PDB entry 8XZV | electron microscopy, 3.16 A resolution | chains D and N of the 19 polymer chains in the assembly

[Chain D]
Protein: DNA-directed RNA polymerase subunit beta''
From: Spinacia oleracea
Notes: EC 2.7.7.6
UniProt: P11704 (RPOC2_SPIOL); residues 1-1357 here correspond to UniProt positions 5-1361 (UniProt number = residue number + 4)
Amino-acid sequence (1357 residues; row label = number of the first residue in the row):
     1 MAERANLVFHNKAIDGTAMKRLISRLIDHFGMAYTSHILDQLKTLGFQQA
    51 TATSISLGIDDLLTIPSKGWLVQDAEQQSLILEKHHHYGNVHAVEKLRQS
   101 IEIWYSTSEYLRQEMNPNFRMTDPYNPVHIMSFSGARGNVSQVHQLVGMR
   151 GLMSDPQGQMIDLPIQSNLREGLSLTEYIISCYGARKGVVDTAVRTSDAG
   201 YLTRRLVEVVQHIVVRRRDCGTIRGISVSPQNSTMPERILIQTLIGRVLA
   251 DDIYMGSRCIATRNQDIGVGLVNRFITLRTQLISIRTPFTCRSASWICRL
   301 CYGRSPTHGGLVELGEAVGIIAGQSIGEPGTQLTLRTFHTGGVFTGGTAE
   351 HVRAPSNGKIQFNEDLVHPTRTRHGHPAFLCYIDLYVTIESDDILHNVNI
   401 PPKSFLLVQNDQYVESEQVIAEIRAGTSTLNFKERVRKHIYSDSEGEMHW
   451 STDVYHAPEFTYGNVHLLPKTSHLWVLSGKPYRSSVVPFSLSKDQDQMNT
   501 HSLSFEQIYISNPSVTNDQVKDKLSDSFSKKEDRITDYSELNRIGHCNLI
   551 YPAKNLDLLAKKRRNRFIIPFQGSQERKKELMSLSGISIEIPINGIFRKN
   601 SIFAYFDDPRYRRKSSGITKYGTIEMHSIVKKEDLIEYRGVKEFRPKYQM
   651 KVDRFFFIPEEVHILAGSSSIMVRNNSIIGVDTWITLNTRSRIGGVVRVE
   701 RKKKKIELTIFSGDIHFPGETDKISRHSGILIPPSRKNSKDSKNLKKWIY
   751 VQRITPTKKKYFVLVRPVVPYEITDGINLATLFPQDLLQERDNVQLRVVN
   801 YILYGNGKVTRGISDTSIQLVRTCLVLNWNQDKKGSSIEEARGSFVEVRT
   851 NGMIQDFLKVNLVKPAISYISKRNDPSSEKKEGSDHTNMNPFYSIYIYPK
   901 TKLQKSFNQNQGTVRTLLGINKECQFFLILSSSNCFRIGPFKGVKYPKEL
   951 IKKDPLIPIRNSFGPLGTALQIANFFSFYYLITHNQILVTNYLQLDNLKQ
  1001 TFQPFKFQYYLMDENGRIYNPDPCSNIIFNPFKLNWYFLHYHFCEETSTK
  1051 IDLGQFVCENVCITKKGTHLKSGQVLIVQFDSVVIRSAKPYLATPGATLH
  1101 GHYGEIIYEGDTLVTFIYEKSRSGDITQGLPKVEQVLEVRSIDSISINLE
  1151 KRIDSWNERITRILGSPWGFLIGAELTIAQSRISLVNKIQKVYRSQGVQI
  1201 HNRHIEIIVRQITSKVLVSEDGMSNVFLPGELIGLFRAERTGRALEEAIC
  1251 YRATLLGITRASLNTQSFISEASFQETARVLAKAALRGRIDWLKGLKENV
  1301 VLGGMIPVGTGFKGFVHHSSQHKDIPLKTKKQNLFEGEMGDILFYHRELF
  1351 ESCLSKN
Disordered / not traced: 1-3, 510-561, 863-909, 1319-1357
UniProt features mapped onto this chain:
  - binding site (Zn(2+)): Cys-220, Cys-291, Cys-298, Cys-301

[Chain N]
Protein: Protein PLASTID TRANSCRIPTIONALLY ACTIVE 10
From: Spinacia oleracea
UniProt: A0A9R0JF29 (A0A9R0JF29_SPIOL); residue numbers follow UniProt; this construct covers 1-678
Amino-acid sequence (678 residues; each row starts with the number of its first residue):
     1 MQILQTSHFLPLSLLPKTPLKPPIPIFHNPNFHPNFSLLSSSSSLLPIPP
    51 KSYASDEFPVDETFLEQFGPKDTETEEEARKRNWVERGWAPWEEILSPEA
   101 DFARKSLNEGEEVALKNPDTIEAFKMLKPSYRKKKMEEMGLTEDEYYARQ
   151 FDIKGEILDPLETYWDGPLVVRHVAPRDWPPPGWEVDRKELEFIREGHKM
   201 MAERVDMKELDNVIREKEGMCMDRYKVFLKQYQEWVEFNKDKLEEESYEH
   251 DQDYHPGRRKRGKDYEEGMYELPFYYPGQICLGKVTTLHLYQGAFVDVGG
   301 VYEGWVPIKGNDWYWIRQHIKVGMHVMVEILAKRDPYRFRFPLELRFVDP
   351 NIDHLLFQRFEYPPIFHRDEDTNLDELRRDCRRPPFPRKDPGVKVEEEPL
   401 LSDHPYVDKLWQINVAEQMILDDMEANPDKYKGKKLSELTDEEEFDEEHS
   451 VEYTKVQYKKSLLPKTILKTSVKELDLESAFAERQLHNRLQKEAEERGED
   501 YKVDKLRRNIEMDEYDFIHWRRSFEEREALLRDISCRQALGLPLQEPGRY
   551 VDPSILGKDQYDPSHPLYRYDYWGEPKNSEKTKQERVTDAHNKSVVGKGN
   601 VWYEMSYEDAVEEMKYRESHPKDNTERETDEEAESDDDDSDDDFDYSILS
   651 DLSADFASQPHVNGTESPSISDEGMFEE
Disordered / not traced: 1-73, 549-678

[Chain D / chain N interface]
Pairs across the interface - 197 pairs, chain D then chain N:
  Asn-90(D) / Glu-99(N)
  Asn-90(D) / Ala-100(N)
  Asn-90(D) / Ala-103(N)
  His-92(D) / Leu-107(N)
  Arg-98(D) / Glu-111(N)  salt bridge
  Pro-369(D) / Ala-114(N)
  Pro-369(D) / Leu-115(N)  hydrogen bond (backbone-backbone)
  Pro-369(D) / Ile-121(N)  hydrophobic
  Pro-369(D) / Phe-124(N)  hydrophobic
  Thr-370(D) / Val-113(N)
  Thr-370(D) / Ala-114(N)
  Arg-371(D) / Ala-103(N)
  Arg-371(D) / Ser-106(N)
  Arg-371(D) / Leu-107(N)
  Arg-371(D) / Glu-111(N)
  Arg-371(D) / Glu-112(N)
  Arg-373(D) / Glu-112(N)  salt bridge
  Pro-377(D) / Phe-124(N)  hydrophobic
  Ala-378(D) / Phe-124(N)
  Phe-379(D) / Phe-124(N)  hydrophobic
  Leu-380(D) / Ala-114(N)
  Tyr-382(D) / Ala-114(N)
  Phe-405(D) / Glu-112(N)
  Gln-409(D) / Lys-128(N)
  His-449(D) / Ala-90(N)
  His-449(D) / Trp-92(N)
  Trp-450(D) / Trp-89(N)
  Ser-451(D) / Trp-89(N)
  Ser-451(D) / Pro-91(N)
  Ser-451(D) / Trp-92(N)  hydrogen bond (side chain-backbone)
  Ser-451(D) / Glu-94(N)
  Thr-452(D) / Arg-104(N)
  Asp-453(D) / Arg-104(N)  salt bridge
  Tyr-455(D) / Glu-76(N)
  His-456(D) / Glu-76(N)  hydrogen bond (backbone-side chain)
  His-456(D) / Ala-79(N)
  His-456(D) / Arg-80(N)
  His-456(D) / Asn-83(N)
  His-456(D) / Trp-89(N)
  Ala-457(D) / Glu-76(N)
  Lys-470(D) / Asn-108(N)
  Thr-471(D) / Arg-104(N)  hydrogen bond (backbone-side chain)
  Thr-471(D) / Asn-108(N)
  Ser-472(D) / Arg-104(N)
  His-473(D) / Arg-104(N)
  Trp-475(D) / Glu-94(N)  hydrogen bond
  Phe-489(D) / Phe-386(N)
  Phe-489(D) / Pro-387(N)
  Leu-491(D) / His-367(N)
  Leu-491(D) / Leu-374(N)  hydrophobic
  Leu-491(D) / Leu-377(N)  hydrophobic
  Leu-491(D) / Arg-383(N)  hydrogen bond (backbone-side chain)
  Lys-493(D) / Tyr-362(N)
  Lys-493(D) / Arg-383(N)
  Asp-494(D) / Lys-309(N)  salt bridge
  Asp-494(D) / Phe-360(N)
  Gln-495(D) / Tyr-291(N)
  Gln-495(D) / Gln-292(N)
  Gln-495(D) / Arg-340(N)
  Gln-495(D) / Pro-364(N)
  Asp-496(D) / Pro-364(N)
  Asp-496(D) / Ile-365(N)  hydrogen bond (side chain-backbone)
  Asp-496(D) / His-367(N)  salt bridge
  Asp-496(D) / Arg-383(N)  salt bridge
  Gln-497(D) / Arg-340(N)
  Gln-497(D) / Ile-365(N)
  Gln-497(D) / Phe-366(N)
  Gln-497(D) / His-367(N)  hydrogen bond (backbone-backbone)
  Met-498(D) / His-367(N)
  Asn-499(D) / His-367(N)
  Asn-499(D) / Asp-369(N)  hydrogen bond
  Leu-503(D) / Thr-372(N)
  Leu-503(D) / Leu-374(N)
  Ser-504(D) / His-367(N)  hydrogen bond
  Ser-504(D) / Leu-374(N)
  Gln-507(D) / Leu-374(N)
  Gln-507(D) / Phe-386(N)
  Thr-913(D) / Arg-340(N)
  Arg-915(D) / Tyr-291(N)
  Gly-919(D) / Glu-86(N)
  Asn-921(D) / Glu-86(N)
  Asn-921(D) / Arg-87(N)
  Lys-945(D) / Gly-323(N)
  Pro-947(D) / Gly-323(N)
  Pro-947(D) / Met-324(N)
  Pro-947(D) / His-325(N)  hydrogen bond (backbone-backbone)
  Lys-948(D) / His-325(N)
  Thr-968(D) / Arg-215(N)
  Thr-968(D) / Lys-217(N)
  Ala-969(D) / Val-213(N)  hydrophobic
  Asn-974(D) / Cys-221(N)
  Asn-974(D) / Met-222(N)
  Phe-975(D) / Arg-172(N)
  Phe-976(D) / Val-171(N)
  Ser-977(D) / Leu-169(N)
  Ser-977(D) / Val-171(N)  hydrogen bond (backbone-backbone)
  Tyr-979(D) / Leu-169(N)
  Tyr-980(D) / Pro-168(N)  hydrophobic
  Tyr-980(D) / Leu-169(N)
  Ile-982(D) / Trp-165(N)
  Asn-997(D) / His-354(N)
  Lys-999(D) / Glu-162(N)
  Lys-999(D) / Tyr-164(N)
  Gln-1000(D) / Asn-351(N)
  Thr-1001(D) / Trp-165(N)
  Thr-1001(D) / Asn-351(N)  hydrogen bond (backbone-side chain)
  Phe-1002(D) / Tyr-164(N)
  Phe-1002(D) / Trp-165(N)
  Phe-1002(D) / Asp-166(N)
  Phe-1002(D) / Val-348(N)
  Phe-1002(D) / Asn-351(N)
  Gln-1003(D) / Asp-166(N)
  Gln-1003(D) / Val-348(N)
  Lys-1006(D) / Asp-166(N)  hydrogen bond (backbone-side chain)
  Phe-1007(D) / Asp-166(N)  hydrogen bond (backbone-side chain)
  Leu-1011(D) / Asp-206(N)
  Leu-1011(D) / Met-207(N)
  Met-1012(D) / Val-205(N)
  Met-1012(D) / Asp-206(N)
  Asp-1013(D) / Arg-204(N)
  Asp-1013(D) / Val-205(N)  hydrogen bond (backbone-backbone)
  Asn-1015(D) / Val-170(N)
  Gly-1016(D) / Val-170(N)  hydrogen bond (backbone-backbone)
  Gly-1016(D) / Val-171(N)
  Gly-1016(D) / Arg-172(N)  hydrogen bond (backbone-backbone)
  Arg-1017(D) / Val-171(N)
  Arg-1017(D) / Arg-172(N)
  Arg-1017(D) / Met-201(N)
  Arg-1017(D) / Gly-278(N)
  Arg-1017(D) / Gln-279(N)
  Ile-1018(D) / Arg-172(N)  hydrogen bond (backbone-backbone)
  Ile-1018(D) / His-173(N)
  Ile-1018(D) / Gln-279(N)
  Ile-1018(D) / Ile-280(N)  hydrogen bond (backbone-backbone)
  Tyr-1019(D) / Ile-280(N)
  Asn-1020(D) / Phe-274(N)
  Asn-1020(D) / Gln-279(N)
  Asn-1020(D) / Ile-280(N)
  Asn-1020(D) / Cys-281(N)  hydrogen bond (backbone-side chain)
  Pro-1021(D) / Tyr-270(N)  hydrogen bond (backbone-side chain)
  Pro-1021(D) / Cys-281(N)  hydrophobic
  Pro-1021(D) / Leu-282(N)
  Pro-1021(D) / Val-298(N)
  Asp-1022(D) / Leu-282(N)  hydrogen bond (backbone-backbone)
  Asp-1022(D) / Val-298(N)  hydrogen bond (backbone-backbone)
  Glu-1045(D) / Glu-145(N)
  Thr-1049(D) / Val-322(N)
  Lys-1050(D) / Ala-148(N)
  Lys-1050(D) / Phe-151(N)
  Lys-1050(D) / Asp-152(N)
  Ile-1051(D) / Phe-151(N)  hydrophobic
  Asp-1052(D) / Ile-153(N)
  Asp-1052(D) / Arg-317(N)
  Leu-1053(D) / Trp-92(N)
  Leu-1053(D) / Leu-288(N)  hydrophobic
  Leu-1053(D) / Leu-290(N)
  Leu-1053(D) / Trp-313(N)  hydrophobic
  Leu-1053(D) / Arg-317(N)  hydrogen bond (backbone-side chain)
  Gly-1054(D) / Trp-92(N)
  Gly-1054(D) / Leu-290(N)
  Gln-1055(D) / Glu-93(N)  hydrogen bond
  Gln-1055(D) / Ile-95(N)
  Gln-1055(D) / Phe-151(N)  hydrogen bond (side chain-backbone)
  Phe-1056(D) / Glu-93(N)  hydrogen bond (backbone-backbone)
  Phe-1056(D) / Glu-94(N)
  Phe-1056(D) / Ile-95(N)  hydrogen bond (backbone-backbone)
  Cys-1058(D) / Ile-95(N)  hydrogen bond (backbone-backbone)
  Glu-1059(D) / Ser-97(N)
  Val-1061(D) / Ile-95(N)
  Ile-1063(D) / Tyr-147(N)
  Thr-1064(D) / Tyr-147(N)
  Lys-1065(D) / Glu-143(N)  salt bridge
  Lys-1065(D) / Tyr-147(N)
  Gln-1074(D) / Trp-92(N)
  Gln-1074(D) / Leu-290(N)
  Gln-1074(D) / Tyr-291(N)
  Leu-1076(D) / Leu-288(N)
  Leu-1076(D) / His-289(N)
  Leu-1076(D) / Leu-290(N)  hydrogen bond (backbone-backbone)
  Leu-1076(D) / Tyr-291(N)  hydrophobic
  Ile-1077(D) / Thr-287(N)
  Ile-1077(D) / Leu-288(N)
  Ile-1077(D) / His-289(N)
  Val-1078(D) / Leu-288(N)  hydrogen bond (backbone-backbone)
  Val-1078(D) / Val-322(N)
  Gln-1079(D) / Thr-286(N)
  Gln-1079(D) / Thr-287(N)
  Phe-1080(D) / Thr-286(N)
  Phe-1080(D) / Val-322(N)  hydrophobic
  Arg-1086(D) / Tyr-291(N)  hydrogen bond
  Leu-1092(D) / Leu-107(N)  hydrophobic
  Thr-1094(D) / Leu-107(N)
  Pro-1095(D) / Leu-107(N)
  Tyr-1103(D) / Asn-83(N)
  Tyr-1103(D) / Arg-87(N)
  Tyr-1103(D) / Gly-88(N)
  Tyr-1103(D) / Trp-89(N)
Other interface residues (no listed pair), chain D (131 interface residues in all): His-85, Glu-95, His-368, Thr-372, Ala-425, Val-486, Ser-490, Ser-492, Glu-847, Ile-920, Leu-930, Asp-954, Leu-956, Ile-957, Pro-958, Ile-959, Arg-960, Leu-970, Gln-971, Ala-973, Phe-978, Leu-981, Thr-983, Leu-998, Pro-1004, Phe-1005, Glu-1046, Val-1057, Cys-1062, Val-1075, His-1102
Other interface residues (no listed pair), chain N (117 interface residues in all): Glu-74, Val-85, Leu-96, Phe-102, Leu-127, Asp-144, Arg-149, Gln-150, Gly-167, Leu-210, Ile-214, Glu-216, Met-220, Tyr-225, Lys-226, Leu-229, Tyr-275, Gly-299, Glu-361, Pro-385, Tyr-458

[Summary]
Chain D and chain N form an interface of 131 and 117 residues respectively; the contacts include 33 hydrogen
bonds and 7 salt bridges. Polar pairs include Arg-98(D)/Glu-111(N), Arg-373(D)/Glu-112(N) and
Asp-453(D)/Arg-104(N). Curated annotation (UniProt) lists 4 Zn2+-binding residues on chain D.
Chain D is DNA-directed RNA polymerase subunit beta'' and chain N is Protein PLASTID TRANSCRIPTIONALLY ACTIVE
10, both from Spinacia oleracea; the structure, Architecture of the spinach plastid-encoded RNA polymerase,
was determined by electron microscopy.
